4PU3 - chains D and C of the 6 polymer chains in the assembly; structure by X-ray diffraction, 3.39 A resolution.

[Chain D (and C)]
Name: Toxin-antitoxin system antidote transcriptional repressor Xre family
From: Shewanella oneidensis
Notes: chain C of this document is another copy of the same molecule, construct and numbering; everything in this record applies to it too
UniProt: Q8EIX4 (Q8EIX4_SHEON); residues 20-97 here correspond to UniProt positions 1-78 (UniProt number = residue number - 19)
Chain sequence (118 residues; each row starts with the number of its first residue; numbers below 1 keep their minus sign (Met-20 is residue -20)):
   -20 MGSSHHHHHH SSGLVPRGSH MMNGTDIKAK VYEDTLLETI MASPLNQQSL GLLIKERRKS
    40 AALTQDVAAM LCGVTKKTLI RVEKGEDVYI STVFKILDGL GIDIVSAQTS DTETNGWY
Disordered / not traced: -20 to 18, 87-94
Construct notes: expression tag (-20 to 19)
What the authors report for this chain:
  - conformationally variable residues (order/disorder transition): Gly95 to Tyr97

[Chain D / chain C interface]
Contacting residue pairs (42; chain D residue first):
  Met20(D) - Ser85(C)
  Ser22(D) - Ile83(C)
  Ser22(D) - Val84(C)
  Pro23(D) - Ile83(C)
  Leu24(D) - Phe73(C)
  Leu24(D) - Ile83(C)  hydrogen bond (backbone-backbone)
  Leu24(D) - Val84(C)
  Leu24(D) - Ser85(C)
  Asn25(D) - Phe73(C)
  Gln26(D) - Ile69(C)
  Gln26(D) - Ser70(C)
  Gln26(D) - Phe73(C)
  Leu32(D) - Ser85(C)
  Asp66(D) - Tyr68(C)
  Asp66(D) - Ile69(C)
  Asp66(D) - Ser70(C)  hydrogen bond
  Val67(D) - Tyr68(C)
  Val67(D) - Ile69(C)  hydrogen bond (backbone-backbone)
  Tyr68(D) - Asp66(C)
  Tyr68(D) - Val67(C)
  Tyr68(D) - Tyr68(C)  hydrophobic
  Ile69(D) - Gln26(C)
  Ile69(D) - Asp66(C)
  Ile69(D) - Val67(C)  hydrogen bond (backbone-backbone)
  Ile69(D) - Ile69(C)  hydrophobic
  Ser70(D) - Asp66(C)  hydrogen bond
  Phe73(D) - Leu24(C)
  Phe73(D) - Asn25(C)
  Phe73(D) - Gln26(C)
  Asp82(D) - Ser85(C)
  Asp82(D) - Ala86(C)  hydrogen bond (backbone-backbone)
  Ile83(D) - Pro23(C)
  Ile83(D) - Leu24(C)  hydrogen bond (backbone-backbone)
  Ile83(D) - Val84(C)
  Val84(D) - Ala21(C)
  Val84(D) - Ser22(C)
  Val84(D) - Leu24(C)
  Val84(D) - Ile83(C)
  Val84(D) - Val84(C)  hydrogen bond (backbone-backbone)
  Ser85(D) - Leu24(C)
  Ser85(D) - Leu32(C)
  Ala86(D) - Asp82(C)  hydrogen bond (backbone-backbone)
Also at the interface, not in a pair above, chain D (19 interface residues in all): Val72
Also at the interface, not in a pair above, chain C (19 interface residues in all): Val72

[In short]
The chain D/chain C interface involves 19 residues from each chain; the contacts include 9 hydrogen bonds.
Polar contacts include Asp66(D)-Ser70(C), Leu24(D)-Ile83(C) and Val67(D)-Ile69(C). From the paper:
conformational variability at Gly95(D).
Both chains are Toxin-antitoxin system antidote transcriptional repressor Xre family (Shewanella oneidensis).
Entry 4PU3 (Shewanella oneidensis MR-1 Toxin Antitoxin System HipA, HipB and its operator DNA complex (space
group P212121)) was determined by X-ray diffraction together with 4PU4, 4PU5, 4PU7 and 4PU8 from the same
study.
